Entry 7QND (electron microscopy, 3.40 A resolution); this record covers chains A and E of the 8 polymer chains in the assembly.

# Chain A
Molecule: Gamma-aminobutyric acid receptor subunit beta-3
From: Homo sapiens
Reference sequence: P28472 (GBRB3_HUMAN); residues -24 to 448 here correspond to UniProt positions 1-473 (UniProt number = residue number + 25)
Sequence (473 residues; row label = number of the first residue in the row; numbers below 1 keep their minus sign (Met-24 is residue -24)):
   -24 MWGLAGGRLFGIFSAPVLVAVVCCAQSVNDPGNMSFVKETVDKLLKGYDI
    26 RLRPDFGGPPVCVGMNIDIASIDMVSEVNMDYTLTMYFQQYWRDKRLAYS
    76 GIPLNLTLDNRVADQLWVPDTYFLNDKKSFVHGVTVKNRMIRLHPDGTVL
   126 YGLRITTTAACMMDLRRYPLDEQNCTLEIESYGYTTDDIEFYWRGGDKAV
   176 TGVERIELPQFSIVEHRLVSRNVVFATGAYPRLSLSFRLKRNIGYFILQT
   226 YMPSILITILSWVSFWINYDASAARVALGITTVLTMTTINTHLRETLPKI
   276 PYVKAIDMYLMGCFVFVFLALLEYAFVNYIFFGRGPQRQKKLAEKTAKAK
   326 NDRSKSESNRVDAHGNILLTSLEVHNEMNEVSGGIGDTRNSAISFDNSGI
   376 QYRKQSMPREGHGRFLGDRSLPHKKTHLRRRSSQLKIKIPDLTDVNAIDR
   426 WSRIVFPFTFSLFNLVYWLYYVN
Unresolved in the structure: -24 to 6, 308-421, 448
Disulfide bonds: Cys136-Cys150
Glycans and other covalent adducts: N-acetylglucosamine (NAG) linked to Asn80; glycan linked to Asn149
Ligand contacts: histamine (HSM): Asp43, Tyr62, Gln64
UniProt features mapped onto this chain:
  - binding site (benzamidine): Asp95 to Tyr97, Glu155 to Tyr157, Phe200
  - binding site (4-aminobutanoate): Tyr97, Glu155, Tyr157, Thr202
  - binding site (histamine): Tyr97, Ser156, Tyr157, Thr202
  - glycosylation (N-linked (GlcNAc...) asparagine): Asn8, Asn80, Asn149

# Chain E
Molecule: Gamma-aminobutyric acid receptor subunit delta
From: Homo sapiens
Reference sequence: O14764 (GBRD_HUMAN); residues 1-452 here = UniProt positions 1-452
Sequence (472 residues; numbered 1 to 472; the number before each row is that of its first residue):
     1 MDAPARLLAPLLLLCAQQLRGTRAMNDIGDYVGSNLEISWLPNLDGLIAG
    51 YARNFRPGIGGPPVNVALALEVASIDHISEANMEYTMTVFLHQSWRDSRL
   101 SYNHTNETLGLDSRFVDKLWLPDTFIVNAKSAWFHDVTVENKLIRLQPDG
   151 VILYSIRITSTVACDMDLAKYPMDEQECMLDLESYGYSSEDIVYYWSESQ
   201 EHIHGLDKLQLAQFTITSYRFTTELMNFKSAGQFPRLSLHFHLRRNRGVY
   251 IIQSYMPSVLLVAMSWVSFWISQAAVPARVSLGITTVLTMTTLMVSARSS
   301 LPRASAIKALDVYFWICYVFVFAALVEYAFAHFNADYRKKQKAKVKVSRP
   351 RAEMDVRNAIVLFSLSAAGVTQELAISRRQRRVPGNLMGSYRSVGVETGE
   401 TKKEGAARSGGQGGIRARLRPIDADTIDIYARAVFPAAFAAVNVIYWAAY
   451 AMGGSGGSGGSGKTETSQVAPA
Unresolved in the structure: 1-40, 337-423, 452-472
Disulfide bonds: Cys164-Cys178
Glycans and other covalent adducts: N-acetylglucosamine (NAG) linked to Asn103
Construct notes: expression tag (453-472)
Ligand contacts: gaboxadol (EI7; 4,5,6,7-tetrahydro-[1,2]oxazolo[5,4-c]pyridin-3-one): Phe125, Glu183, Ser184, Tyr185, Lys229, Ser230, Phe234
UniProt features mapped onto this chain:
  - modified residue: Ser390 (Phosphoserine)
  - glycosylation (N-linked (GlcNAc...) asparagine): Asn103, Asn106
From the paper describing this entry:
  - specificity-determining residues: Glu71, His92 (proposed by the authors, not directly observed)

# How chain A and chain E interact
Contacting residue pairs - 86 pairs, chain A then chain E:
  Asp24(A) with Leu41(E); Leu44(E)
  Ile25(A) with Arg114(E)
  Arg26(A) with Leu44(E); Asp45(E), salt bridge; Ile48(E); Leu111(E); Phe115(E)
  Leu27(A) with Leu41(E), hydrophobic; Leu44(E), hydrophobic
  Phe31(A) with Gly110(E)
  Asn54(A) with His77(E)
  Asp89(A) with Arg114(E)
  Leu91(A) with Arg114(E), hydrogen bond (backbone-side chain)
  Trp92(A) with Arg114(E)
  Val93(A) with Asp112(E); Arg114(E)
  Pro94(A) with Thr138(E)
  Asp95(A) with Asp112(E); Val139(E)
  Thr96(A) with Val137(E); Thr138(E), hydrogen bond (backbone-backbone)
  Tyr97(A) with Phe90(E); Val137(E); Asn141(E); Arg157(E)
  Phe98(A) with Val137(E), hydrophobic; Arg157(E), hydrogen bond (backbone-side chain)
  Leu99(A) with Arg157(E)
  Asp101(A) with His135(E), salt bridge; Arg157(E), salt bridge
  Lys102(A) with Asp76(E); His77(E); Trp133(E); His135(E)
  Lys103(A) with Trp133(E)
  Ser104(A) with Val137(E)
  Phe105(A) with Val137(E)
  Leu128(A) with Thr138(E)
  Ile130(A) with Val137(E), hydrophobic; Thr138(E)
  Tyr157(A) with Phe90(E), hydrophobic; Asn141(E); Lys142(E); Leu143(E); Ser155(E); Ile156(E), hydrogen bond (side chain-backbone); Arg157(E), hydrogen bond (side chain-backbone)
  Gly158(A) with Leu143(E); Arg145(E), hydrogen bond (backbone-side chain)
  Tyr159(A) with Asp112(E)
  Ala201(A) with Ile203(E), hydrophobic
  Ser247(A) with Ala275(E); Ala278(E)
  Ala248(A) with Pro277(E), hydrophobic
  Val251(A) with Ile271(E), hydrophobic; Ala278(E)
  Ile255(A) with Leu282(E), hydrophobic; Thr285(E)
  Val258(A) with Met264(E), hydrophobic
  Leu259(A) with Met264(E), hydrophobic; Thr289(E)
  Arg269(A) with Val249(E); Gln253(E)
  Lys274(A) with Ala212(E); Gln213(E); Tyr250(E)
  Ile275(A) with Val249(E)
  Pro276(A) with Ala212(E); Asn246(E); Gly248(E); Val249(E), hydrogen bond (backbone-backbone)
  Tyr277(A) with Val249(E)
  Val278(A) with Val249(E), hydrophobic
  Met286(A) with Val249(E), hydrophobic
  Phe289(A) with Leu260(E), hydrophobic
  Phe293(A) with Leu260(E); Ala263(E), hydrophobic
  Leu297(A) with Val267(E), hydrophobic
  Ala300(A) with Val267(E), hydrophobic
  Asn303(A) with Trp270(E); Ile271(E); Ser272(E), hydrogen bond (side chain-backbone)
  Tyr304(A) with Trp270(E); Arg432(E)
  Phe307(A) with Ser272(E)
Also at the interface, not in a pair above, chain A (55 interface residues in all): Met55, Phe63, Gln65, Thr202, Tyr205, Thr266, Lys279, Leu296
Also at the interface, not in a pair above, chain E (55 interface residues in all): Glu71, His92, Leu109, Asp136, Leu153, Tyr171, Ile252, Leu261, Ser281

# Summary
Chain A and chain E each contribute 55 residues to their interface, with 8 hydrogen bonds and 3 salt bridges.
Polar contacts include Arg26(A)-Asp45(E), Asp101(A)-His135(E) and Asp101(A)-Arg157(E). Ligands of chain A:
histamine. Bound to chain E: gaboxadol. N-acetylglucosamine is covalently linked to Asn80(A).
N-acetylglucosamine is covalently linked to Asn103(E). The paper reports specificity determinants Glu71(E) and
His92(E).
Here chain A is Gamma-aminobutyric acid receptor subunit beta-3 and chain E is Gamma-aminobutyric acid
receptor subunit delta, both from Homo sapiens. Entry 7QND (Cryo-EM structure of human full-length
extrasynaptic beta3delta GABA(A)R in complex with THIP (gaboxadol), histamine and nanobody ...) was determined
by electron microscopy together with 7QN5, 7QN6, 7QN7, 7QN8, 7QN9, 7QNA and 3 further entries from the same
study.
